PDB entry 9AUB | X-ray diffraction, 1.49 A resolution | chain A

Chain A:
Protein: BesB F231Y variant
From: Streptomyces achromogenes subsp. achromogenes
Notes: engineered mutation(s): F231Y
Sequence (538 residues; row label = number of the first residue in the row; numbers below 1 keep their minus sign (Met-7 is residue -7)):
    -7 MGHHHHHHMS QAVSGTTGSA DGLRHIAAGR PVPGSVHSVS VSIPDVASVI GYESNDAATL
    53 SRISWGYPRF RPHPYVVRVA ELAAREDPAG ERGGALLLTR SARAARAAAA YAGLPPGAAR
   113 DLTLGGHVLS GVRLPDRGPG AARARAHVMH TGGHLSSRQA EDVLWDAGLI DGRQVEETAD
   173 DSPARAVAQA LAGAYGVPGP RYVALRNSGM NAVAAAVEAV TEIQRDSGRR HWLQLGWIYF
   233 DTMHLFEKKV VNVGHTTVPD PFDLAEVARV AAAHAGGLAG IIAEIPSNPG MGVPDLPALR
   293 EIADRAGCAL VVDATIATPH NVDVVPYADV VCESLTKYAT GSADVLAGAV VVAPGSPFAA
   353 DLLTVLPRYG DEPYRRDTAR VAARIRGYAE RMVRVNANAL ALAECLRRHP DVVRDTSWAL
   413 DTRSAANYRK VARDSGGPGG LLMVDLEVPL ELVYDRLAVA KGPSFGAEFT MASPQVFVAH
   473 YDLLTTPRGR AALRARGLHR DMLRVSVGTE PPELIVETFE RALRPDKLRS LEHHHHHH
Not modelled in the structure: -7 to 12, 79-82, 86, 517-530
Modified positions: Lys329 ((2S)-2-amino-6-[[3-hydroxy-2-methyl-5-(phosphonooxymethyl)pyridin-4-yl]methylideneamino]hexanoic acid; LLP)

Summary:
Chain A is BesB F231Y variant (Streptomyces achromogenes subsp. achromogenes); the structure, PLP-dependent
BesB-F231Y variant holoenzyme, was determined by X-ray diffraction together with 9AUA from the same study.
